1T1P - chains A and B; structure by solution NMR.

Chain A:
Protein: insulin
Notes: fragment: insulin a chain; engineered mutation(s): HIS-B10-ASP, VAL-B12-THR, PRO-B28-LYS, LYS-B29-PRO
UniProt: P01308 (INS_HUMAN); residues 1-21 here correspond to UniProt positions 90-110 (UniProt number = residue number + 89)
Amino-acid sequence (21 residues; numbered 1 to 21; the number before each row is that of its first residue):
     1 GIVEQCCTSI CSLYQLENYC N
Disulfides: Cys6-Cys11

Chain B:
Protein: Insulin
Notes: fragment: insulin b chain
UniProt: P01308 (INS_HUMAN); residues 1-30 here correspond to UniProt positions 25-54 (UniProt number = residue number + 24)
Amino-acid sequence (30 residues; row label = number of the first residue in the row):
     1 FVNQHLCGSD LTEALYLVCG ERGFFYTKPT
Differences from the reference sequence: engineered mutation Asp10 (His34 in P01308), Thr12 (Val36 in P01308), Lys28 (Pro52 in P01308), Pro29 (Lys53 in P01308)

How chain A and chain B interact:
Cross-chain cystine bridges: Cys7(A)-Cys7(B), Cys20(A)-Cys19(B)
Contacting residue pairs - 33 pairs, chain A then chain B:
  Gly1(A) - Thr27(B)
  Ile2(A) - Leu11(B)
  Ile2(A) - Thr27(B)
  Val3(A) - Leu6(B)
  Val3(A) - Cys7(B)
  Val3(A) - Gly8(B)
  Val3(A) - Leu11(B)
  Val3(A) - Tyr26(B)
  Val3(A) - Thr27(B)
  Cys6(A) - Gln4(B)
  Cys6(A) - His5(B)
  Cys6(A) - Leu6(B)
  Cys7(A) - His5(B)
  Cys7(A) - Leu6(B)
  Cys7(A) - Cys7(B)  disulfide
  Ile10(A) - Asn3(B)
  Ile10(A) - Gln4(B)
  Ile10(A) - His5(B)
  Cys11(A) - Gln4(B)
  Leu13(A) - Phe1(B)
  Leu13(A) - Val18(B)
  Leu16(A) - Leu15(B)
  Leu16(A) - Val18(B)
  Tyr19(A) - Leu15(B)
  Tyr19(A) - Phe25(B)
  Cys20(A) - Val18(B)
  Cys20(A) - Cys19(B)  disulfide
  Cys20(A) - Gly23(B)
  Cys20(A) - Phe24(B)
  Cys20(A) - Phe25(B)
  Asn21(A) - Arg22(B)
  Asn21(A) - Gly23(B)
  Asn21(A) - Phe24(B)
Interface residues without a listed pair, chain A (13 interface residues in all): Thr8

In short:
Chain A and chain B form an interface of 13 and 17 residues respectively, with 2 disulfide bonds.
Here chain A is insulin and chain B is Insulin. Entry 1T1P (NMR structure of human insulin mutant his-B10-asp,
val-B12-thr, pro-B28-lys, lys-B29-pro, 15 structures) was determined by solution NMR, deposited together with
1T1K and 1T1Q.
